1JB7 - chains D and B of the 5 polymer chains in the assembly; structure by X-ray diffraction, 1.86 A resolution.

== Chain D ==
Molecule: 12-nt DNA strand
Sequence (12 nucleotides; numbered 1 to 12; the number before each row is that of its first residue):
     1 GGGGTTTTGGGG

== Chain B ==
Name: telomere-binding protein beta subunit
From: Sterkiella nova
Notes: fragment: 28 kDa N-terminal core
Reference sequence: P16458 (TEBB_OXYNO); residue numbers follow UniProt; this construct covers 1-260
Sequence (260 residues; row label = number of the first residue in the row):
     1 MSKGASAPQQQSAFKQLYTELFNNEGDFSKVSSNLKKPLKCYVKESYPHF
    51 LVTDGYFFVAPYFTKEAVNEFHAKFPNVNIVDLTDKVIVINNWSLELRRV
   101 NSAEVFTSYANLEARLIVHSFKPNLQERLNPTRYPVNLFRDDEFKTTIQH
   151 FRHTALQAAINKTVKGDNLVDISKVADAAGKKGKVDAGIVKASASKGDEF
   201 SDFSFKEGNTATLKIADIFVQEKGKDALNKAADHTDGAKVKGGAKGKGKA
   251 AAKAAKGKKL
Disordered / not traced: 1-8, 225-260

== How chain D and chain B interact ==
Pairs across the interface - 14 pairs, chain D then chain B:
  DG4(D) with Tyr134(B), stacking on the base
  DT5(D) with Tyr134(B), base contact
  DT6(D) with Glu45(B), base contact; Tyr134(B), phosphate contact
  DT7(D) with Glu45(B), base contact
  DG9(D) with Glu45(B), hydrogen bond to the base; His49(B), base contact; Leu51(B), base contact; Phe106(B), stacking on the base
  DG10(D) with Ser102(B), hydrogen bond to the base; Phe106(B), phosphate contact; Tyr109(B), base contact; Arg140(B), salt bridge to the phosphate; Lys145(B), hydrogen bond to the base
Also at the interface, not in a pair above, chain B (15 interface residues in all): Lys44, Pro48, Phe58, Ala103, Ser108, Asn137

== Overview ==
6 residues of chain D and 15 residues of chain B are in contact, with 3 hydrogen bonds, 1 salt bridge and 2
aromatic stacking contacts. Polar contacts include DG9(D)-Glu45(B), DG10(D)-Ser102(B) and DG10(D)-Lys145(B).
Chain D is a 12-nt DNA strand and chain B is telomere-binding protein beta subunit (Sterkiella nova); the
structure, DNA G-Quartets in a 1.86 A Resolution Structure of an Oxytricha nova Telomeric Protein-DNA Complex,
was determined by X-ray diffraction.
